Entry 4MLT (X-ray diffraction, 2.00 A resolution); this record covers chain A.

Chain A:
Protein: Carbonic anhydrase 2
Source organism: Homo sapiens
Notes: EC 4.2.1.1
UniProt: P00918 (CAH2_HUMAN); the author numbering skips numbers that UniProt does not, so the offset changes along the chain: 1-125 = UniProt 1-125; 127-261 = UniProt 126-260
Sequence (260 residues; numbered 1 to 261; 1 number in that range is skipped by the numbering (no residue carries it; nothing is unmodelled there); the number before each row is that of its first residue):
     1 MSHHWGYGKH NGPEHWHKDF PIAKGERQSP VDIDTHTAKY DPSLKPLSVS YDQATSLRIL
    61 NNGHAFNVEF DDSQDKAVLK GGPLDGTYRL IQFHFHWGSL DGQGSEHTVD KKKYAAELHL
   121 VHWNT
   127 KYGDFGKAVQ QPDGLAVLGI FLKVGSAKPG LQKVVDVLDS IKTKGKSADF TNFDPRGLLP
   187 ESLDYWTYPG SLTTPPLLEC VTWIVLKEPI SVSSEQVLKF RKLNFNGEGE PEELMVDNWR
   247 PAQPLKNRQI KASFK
Unresolved in the structure: 1-3
Metal / ion sites: Zn2+: His-94, His-96, His-119 (together with 3-hydroxy-2-methyl-4H-pyran-4-thione); mercuribenzoic acid Hg near Gln-137 (its only coordinating residue here)
Small-molecule neighbours:
  - mercuribenzoic acid (MBO): Val-135, Gln-136, Gln-137, Pro-138, Glu-205, Cys-206
  - 3-hydroxy-2-methyl-4H-pyran-4-thione (TM4): Gln-92, His-94, His-96, His-119, Val-121, Phe-131, Val-143, Leu-198, Thr-199, Thr-200
From the paper describing this entry:
  - binding site for 3-hydroxy-2-methyl-4H-pyran-4-thione: Val-121, Val-143, Thr-200
  - binding site for mercuribenzoic acid: Cys-206

In short:
Ligands of chain A: mercuribenzoic acid and 3-hydroxy-2-methyl-4H-pyran-4-thione. His-94, His-96 and His-119
coordinate Zn2+. The paper reports a binding site for 3-hydroxy-2-methyl-4H-pyran-4-thione at Val-121, Val-143
and Thr-200; a binding site for mercuribenzoic acid at Cys-206.
Chain A is Carbonic anhydrase 2 (Homo sapiens); the structure, Structure of a monodentate
3-hydroxy-4H-pyran-4-thione ligand bound to hCAII, was determined by X-ray diffraction together with 4MLX from
the same study.
